PDB entry 7V5Q | X-ray diffraction, 1.38 A resolution | chains A and B

[Chain A (and B)]
Name: Myoglobin
Source organism: Equus caballus
Notes: chain B of this document is another copy of the same molecule, construct and numbering; everything in this record applies to it too
Reference sequence: P68082 (MYG_HORSE); residues 1-153 here correspond to UniProt positions 2-154 (UniProt number = residue number + 1)
Chain sequence (153 residues; each row starts with the number of its first residue):
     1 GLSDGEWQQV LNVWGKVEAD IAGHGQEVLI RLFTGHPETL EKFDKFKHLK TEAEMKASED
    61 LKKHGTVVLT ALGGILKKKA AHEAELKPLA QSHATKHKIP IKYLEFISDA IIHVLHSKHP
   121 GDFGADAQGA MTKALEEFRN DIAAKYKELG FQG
Construct notes: engineered mutation A80 (Gly81 in P68082), A81 (His82 in P68082), E137 (Leu138 in P68082)
Curated features (UniProtKB/Swiss-Prot):
  - binding site (nitrite): H64
  - binding site (O2): H64
  - binding site (heme b): H93
  - modified residue: S3 (Phosphoserine)
Bound ions: heme Fe near H93 (its only coordinating residue here)
Residues lining bound ligands:
  - heme (HEM), molecule 1: L32, T39, K42, F43, K45, H64, V67, V68, A71, L72
  - heme (HEM), molecule 2: L89, S92, H93, H97, I99, Y103, L104, I107, I111, F138
What the authors report for this chain:
  - contacts within the chain: K79-H82, H82-D141
  - self-association interface (contacts with another copy of this molecule): K79, H82, D141

[How chain A and chain B interact]
Pairs across the interface (103; chain A residue first):
  G1(A) - E137(B)
  L2(A) - A130(B)
  L2(A) - K133(B)
  L2(A) - A134(B)
  E6(A) - A130(B)
  E6(A) - K133(B)  salt bridge
  W7(A) - E137(B)
  Q9(A) - D126(B)
  Q9(A) - A127(B)  hydrogen bond (side chain-backbone)
  V10(A) - A130(B)
  V10(A) - M131(B)  hydrophobic
  N12(A) - D122(B)  hydrogen bond
  V13(A) - D122(B)
  V13(A) - F123(B)  hydrophobic
  V13(A) - M131(B)  hydrophobic
  K16(A) - H119(B)
  K16(A) - D122(B)  salt bridge
  V17(A) - L115(B)  hydrophobic
  H24(A) - K118(B)
  H24(A) - H119(B)  hydrogen bond
  E27(A) - K118(B)  salt bridge
  V28(A) - I107(B)  hydrophobic
  V28(A) - A110(B)
  V28(A) - I111(B)  hydrophobic
  V28(A) - V114(B)  hydrophobic
  R31(A) - A110(B)
  R31(A) - H113(B)  hydrogen bond
  L32(A) - F106(B)  hydrophobic
  L32(A) - I107(B)
  H36(A) - F106(B)
  E38(A) - Y103(B)
  E38(A) - F106(B)
  T39(A) - Y103(B)
  K42(A) - H97(B)
  K42(A) - K98(B)  hydrogen bond (side chain-backbone)
  K42(A) - I99(B)
  K42(A) - Y103(B)
  L72(A) - I111(B)  hydrophobic
  L72(A) - L135(B)  hydrophobic
  G74(A) - E85(B)
  I75(A) - H82(B)
  I75(A) - E85(B)
  I75(A) - L89(B)  hydrophobic
  I75(A) - F138(B)  hydrophobic
  K78(A) - A81(B)
  K78(A) - H82(B)
  K78(A) - E85(B)  salt bridge
  K79(A) - H82(B)
  K79(A) - E137(B)
  K79(A) - D141(B)  salt bridge
  A81(A) - K78(B)
  H82(A) - I75(B)
  H82(A) - K78(B)
  H82(A) - K79(B)
  E85(A) - G74(B)
  E85(A) - I75(B)
  E85(A) - K78(B)  salt bridge
  L89(A) - I75(B)  hydrophobic
  H97(A) - K42(B)  hydrogen bond (backbone-side chain)
  K98(A) - K42(B)  hydrogen bond (backbone-side chain)
  I99(A) - K42(B)
  Y103(A) - E38(B)
  Y103(A) - T39(B)
  F106(A) - L32(B)  hydrophobic
  F106(A) - H36(B)
  F106(A) - E38(B)
  F106(A) - T39(B)
  I107(A) - V28(B)  hydrophobic
  I107(A) - L32(B)
  A110(A) - V28(B)
  A110(A) - R31(B)
  A110(A) - L32(B)
  I111(A) - V28(B)  hydrophobic
  I111(A) - L72(B)  hydrophobic
  H113(A) - R31(B)
  V114(A) - E27(B)
  V114(A) - V28(B)
  L115(A) - V13(B)  hydrophobic
  L115(A) - V17(B)  hydrophobic
  K118(A) - H24(B)
  K118(A) - E27(B)  salt bridge
  H119(A) - K16(B)
  H119(A) - H24(B)  hydrogen bond
  D122(A) - K16(B)  salt bridge
  F123(A) - V13(B)  hydrophobic
  D126(A) - Q9(B)
  A127(A) - Q9(B)
  A130(A) - L2(B)
  A130(A) - E6(B)
  A130(A) - Q9(B)
  A130(A) - V10(B)
  M131(A) - V10(B)  hydrophobic
  M131(A) - V13(B)  hydrophobic
  M131(A) - W14(B)  hydrophobic
  K133(A) - L2(B)
  K133(A) - E6(B)  salt bridge
  A134(A) - L2(B)
  L135(A) - L72(B)  hydrophobic
  E137(A) - G1(B)
  E137(A) - W7(B)
  E137(A) - K79(B)
  F138(A) - I75(B)  hydrophobic
  D141(A) - K79(B)  salt bridge
Also at the interface, not in a pair above, chain A (60 interface residues in all): W14, L29, V68, L69, L76, L86, P100
Also at the interface, not in a pair above, chain B (60 interface residues in all): L29, V68, L69, L76, E83, L86, P100
Interface features reported in the paper:
  - specific contacts: W7(A)-E137(B) (water-mediated contact), E137(A)-W7(B) (water-mediated contact)

[In short]
Chain A and chain B each contribute 60 residues to their interface, with 8 hydrogen bonds and 10 salt bridges.
Polar contacts include E6(A)-K133(B), K16(A)-D122(B) and E27(A)-K118(B). The authors report water-mediated
contacts between W7(A) and E137(B) and E137(A) and W7(B). The paper reports a self-association interface
involving K79(A), H82(A) and D141(A); contacts within the chain involving K79(A), H82(A) and D141(A).
Chain A and chain B are both Myoglobin (Equus caballus); the structure, The dimeric structure of
G80A/H81A/L137E myoglobin, was determined by X-ray diffraction, deposited together with 7V5P and 7V5R.
